Entry 4QR9 (X-ray diffraction, 2.00 A resolution); this record covers chains A and B of the 6 polymer chains in the assembly.

# Chain A (and B)
Protein: High mobility group protein B1
Organism: Rattus norvegicus
Notes: chain B of this document is another copy of the same molecule, construct and numbering; everything in this record applies to it too
UniProtKB: P63159 (HMGB1_RAT); residues 7-80 here correspond to UniProt positions 8-81 (UniProt number = residue number + 1)
Sequence (76 residues; row label = number of the first residue in the row):
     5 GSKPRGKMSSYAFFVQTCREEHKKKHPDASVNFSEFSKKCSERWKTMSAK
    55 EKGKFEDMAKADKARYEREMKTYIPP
Unresolved in the structure: 80
Construct notes: expression tag (5-6)
Disulfides: C22-C44
From the paper describing this entry:
  - binding site for the 10-nt DNA strand: S13, R23, F37, S38, S41
  - binding site for the 10-nt DNA strand: S13, Y15, W48
  - mutagenesis - F37A: abolished binding to pre-bent DNA (citing earlier work)
  - conformationally variable residues (loop rearrangement): F37
  - self-association interface (contacts with another copy of this molecule); pairs are residue here / residue on that copy: F37-F37 (pi stacking)

# Chain A / chain B interface
Pairs across the interface - 5 pairs, chain A then chain B:
  K7(A) - K7(B)
  S34(A) - N36(B)  hydrogen bond
  N36(A) - S34(B)  hydrogen bond
  F37(A) - F37(B)  hydrophobic
  P79(A) - P79(B)  hydrophobic
From the paper, about this interface:
  - specific contacts: F37(A)-F37(B) (pi stacking)

# Summary
Chain A and chain B each contribute 5 residues to their interface, with 2 hydrogen bonds. The hydrogen-bonded
pair is S34(A)-N36(B). The authors report pi stacking between F37(A) and F37(B). The paper reports a binding
site for the 10-nt DNA strand at S13(A), R23(A) and F37(A) among others; F37A of chain A abolishes binding to
pre-bent DNA.
Both chains are High mobility group protein B1 (Rattus norvegicus). Entry 4QR9 (Crystal structure of two HMGB1
Box A domains cooperating to underwind and kink a DNA) was determined by X-ray diffraction.
